1Y1W - chains B and J of the 15 polymer chains in the assembly; structure by X-ray diffraction, 4.00 A resolution.

Chain B:
Name: DNA-directed RNA polymerase II 140 kDa polypeptide
Organism: Saccharomyces cerevisiae
Notes: EC 2.7.7.6
UniProt: P08518 (RPB2_YEAST); numbering as in UniProt (aligned over 1-1224)
Amino-acid sequence (1224 residues; numbered 1 to 1224; the number before each row is that of its first residue):
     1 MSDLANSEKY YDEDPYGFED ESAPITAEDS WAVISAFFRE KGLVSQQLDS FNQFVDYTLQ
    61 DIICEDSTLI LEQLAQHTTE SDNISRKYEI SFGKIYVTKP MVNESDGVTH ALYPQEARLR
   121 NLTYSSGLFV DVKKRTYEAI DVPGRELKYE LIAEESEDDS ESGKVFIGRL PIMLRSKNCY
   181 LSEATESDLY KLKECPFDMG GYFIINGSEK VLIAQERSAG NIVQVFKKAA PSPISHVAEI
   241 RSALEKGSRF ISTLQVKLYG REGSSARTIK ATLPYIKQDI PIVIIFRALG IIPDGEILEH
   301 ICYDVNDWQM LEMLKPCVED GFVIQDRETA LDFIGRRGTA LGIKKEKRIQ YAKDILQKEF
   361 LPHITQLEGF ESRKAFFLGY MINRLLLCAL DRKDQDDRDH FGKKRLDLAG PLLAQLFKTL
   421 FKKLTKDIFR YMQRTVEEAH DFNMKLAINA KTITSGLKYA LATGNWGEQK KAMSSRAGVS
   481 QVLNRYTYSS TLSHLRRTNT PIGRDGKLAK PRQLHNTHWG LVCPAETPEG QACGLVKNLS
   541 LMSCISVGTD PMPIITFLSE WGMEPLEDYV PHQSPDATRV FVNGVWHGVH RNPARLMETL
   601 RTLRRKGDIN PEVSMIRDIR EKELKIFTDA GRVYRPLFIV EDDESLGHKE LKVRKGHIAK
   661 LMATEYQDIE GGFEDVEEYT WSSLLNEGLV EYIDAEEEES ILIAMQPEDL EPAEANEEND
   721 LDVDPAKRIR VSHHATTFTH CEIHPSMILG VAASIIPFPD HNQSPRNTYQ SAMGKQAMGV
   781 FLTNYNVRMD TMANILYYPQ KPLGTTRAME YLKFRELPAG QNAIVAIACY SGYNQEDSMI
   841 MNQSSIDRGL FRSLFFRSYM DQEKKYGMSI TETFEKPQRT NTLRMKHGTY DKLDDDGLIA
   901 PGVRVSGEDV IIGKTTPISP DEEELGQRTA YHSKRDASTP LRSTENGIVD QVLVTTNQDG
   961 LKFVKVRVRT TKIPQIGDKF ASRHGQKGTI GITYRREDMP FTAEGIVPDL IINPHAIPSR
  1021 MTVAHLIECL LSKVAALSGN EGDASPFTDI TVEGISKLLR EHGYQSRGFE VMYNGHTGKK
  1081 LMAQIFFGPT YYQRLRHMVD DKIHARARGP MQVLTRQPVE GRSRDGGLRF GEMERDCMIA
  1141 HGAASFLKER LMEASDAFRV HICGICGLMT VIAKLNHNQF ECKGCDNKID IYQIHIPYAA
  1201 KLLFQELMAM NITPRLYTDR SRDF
Disordered / not traced: 1-19, 71-89, 135-163, 336-344, 438-445, 669-677, 716-721, 920-932
Ion coordination: Zn2+: C1163, C1166, C1182, C1185
From the paper describing this entry:
  - catalytic residues: D837 (citing earlier work)

Chain J:
Name: DNA-directed RNA polymerases I/II/III subunit 10
Organism: Saccharomyces cerevisiae
Notes: EC 2.7.7.6
UniProt: P22139 (RPAB5_YEAST); residue numbers follow UniProt; this construct covers 1-70
Amino-acid sequence (70 residues; row label = number of the first residue in the row):
     1 MIVPVRCFSC GKVVGDKWES YLNLLQEDEL DEGTALSRLG LKRYCCRRMI LTHVDLIEKF
    61 LRYNPLEKRD
Disordered / not traced: 66-70
Ion coordination: Zn2+: C7, C10, C45, C46

Interface between chain B and chain J:
Residue-residue contacts (54; chain B residue first):
  E186(B) - R62(J)  salt bridge
  S187(B) - R62(J)
  Y190(B) - K59(J)
  Y190(B) - R62(J)
  Y190(B) - Y63(J)
  K193(B) - Y63(J)
  C195(B) - Y63(J)
  F197(B) - K59(J)
  V780(B) - L56(J)  hydrophobic
  T783(B) - F60(J)
  T783(B) - Y63(J)  hydrogen bond
  N784(B) - Y63(J)  hydrogen bond (backbone-side chain)
  Y785(B) - M1(J)
  Y785(B) - F60(J)  hydrophobic
  Y797(B) - M1(J)
  Y798(B) - P4(J)  hydrophobic
  Y798(B) - F8(J)  hydrophobic
  Q800(B) - R48(J)
  Q800(B) - M49(J)
  Q800(B) - T52(J)
  K801(B) - L51(J)
  K801(B) - T52(J)
  R815(B) - V54(J)
  E816(B) - L56(J)
  Q821(B) - F8(J)
  N822(B) - R48(J)  hydrogen bond (backbone-side chain)
  N822(B) - T52(J)
  A823(B) - R48(J)
  I824(B) - S9(J)
  I824(B) - C45(J)  hydrophobic
  I824(B) - R48(J)
  S845(B) - F8(J)
  R848(B) - C7(J)
  R848(B) - F8(J)  hydrogen bond (side chain-backbone)
  R848(B) - S9(J)
  R848(B) - G11(J)
  G849(B) - F8(J)
  L850(B) - F8(J)
  R996(B) - C10(J)
  I1006(B) - Y44(J)
  I1006(B) - C45(J)  hydrophobic
  V1007(B) - S9(J)
  D1009(B) - S9(J)
  D1009(B) - R48(J)  salt bridge
  K1033(B) - Y44(J)
  A1035(B) - L51(J)
  A1036(B) - R47(J)
  L1037(B) - R47(J)  hydrogen bond (backbone-side chain)
  S1038(B) - G33(J)  hydrogen bond (backbone-backbone)
  G1039(B) - E32(J)
  G1039(B) - L51(J)
  Y1064(B) - Y44(J)
  E1070(B) - Y44(J)  hydrogen bond
  P1089(B) - Y44(J)
Also at the interface, not in a pair above, chain B (47 interface residues in all): E194, P196, I795, P799, L803, L817, N842, E1004, F1087, G1088
Also at the interface, not in a pair above, chain J (25 interface residues in all): K42, R43, H53

In short:
47 residues of chain B face 25 of chain J across their interface; the contacts include 7 hydrogen bonds and 2
salt bridges. Polar pairs include E186(B)-R62(J), D1009(B)-R48(J) and T783(B)-Y63(J). The Zn2+ site is built
by C1163(B), C1166(B), C1182(B) and C1185(B). The paper reports the catalytic residue D837(B).
Chain B is DNA-directed RNA polymerase II 140 kDa polypeptide and chain J is DNA-directed RNA polymerases
I/II/III subunit 10, both from Saccharomyces cerevisiae; the structure, Complete RNA Polymerase II elongation
complex, was determined by X-ray diffraction (same publication as 1Y77, 1Y1V and 1Y1Y).
